6WI2 - chains B and C of the 4 polymer chains in the assembly; structure by X-ray diffraction, 1.95 A resolution.

== Chain B ==
Name: LYR motif-containing protein 4
Organism: Homo sapiens
UniProtKB: Q9HD34 (LYRM4_HUMAN); numbering as in UniProt (aligned over 1-91)
Sequence (91 residues; row label = number of the first residue in the row):
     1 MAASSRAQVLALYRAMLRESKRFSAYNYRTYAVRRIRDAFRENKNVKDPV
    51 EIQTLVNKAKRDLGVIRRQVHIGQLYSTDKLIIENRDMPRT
Unresolved in the structure: 1-2, 86-91
Construct notes: variant Ala11 (Ser in Q9HD34)
Residues lining bound ligands:
  - S-dodecanoyl-4'-phosphopantetheine (8Q1; S-[2-({N-[(2R)-2-hydroxy-3,3-dimethyl-4-(phosphonooxy)butanoyl]-beta-alanyl}amino)ethyl] dodecanethioate): Arg6, Val9, Leu10, Met16, Tyr31, Arg35, Ile36, Ala39, Phe40, Asn43, Lys44, Val46, Ile52, Leu55, Val56, Ala59, Asp62, Ile66
  - EDT ({[-(bis-carboxymethyl-amino)-ethyl]-carboxymethyl-amino}-acetic acid): Lys21, Tyr26, Arg29, Thr30, Val33, Ile83, Glu84

== Chain C ==
Name: Acyl carrier protein
Organism: Escherichia coli
UniProtKB: B7MJ81 (ACP_ECO45); residues 1-77 here correspond to UniProt positions 2-78 (UniProt number = residue number + 1)
Sequence (77 residues; row label = number of the first residue in the row):
     1 STIEERVKKIIGEQLGVKQEEVTNNASFVEDLGADSLDTVELVMALEEEF
    51 DTEIPDEEAEKITTVQAAIDYINGHQA
Unresolved in the structure: 1, 77
Residues lining bound ligands: S-dodecanoyl-4'-phosphopantetheine (8Q1; S-[2-({N-[(2R)-2-hydroxy-3,3-dimethyl-4-(phosphonooxy)butanoyl]-beta-alanyl}amino)ethyl] dodecanethioate): Asp35, Ser36, Leu37
Swiss-Prot annotation at these positions:
  - modified residue: Ser36 (O-(pantetheine 4'-phosphoryl)serine)

== Chain B / chain C interface ==
Residue-residue contacts (20):
  Arg6(B) - Ser36(C)
  Leu10(B) - Ser36(C)
  Tyr13(B) - Leu37(C)
  Tyr13(B) - Val40(C)  hydrophobic
  Tyr13(B) - Glu41(C)  hydrogen bond
  Arg14(B) - Val40(C)
  Arg14(B) - Met44(C)
  Arg14(B) - Glu47(C)  salt bridge
  Arg14(B) - Ile54(C)
  Arg14(B) - Asp56(C)  salt bridge
  Leu17(B) - Met44(C)  hydrophobic
  Arg18(B) - Met44(C)
  Lys21(B) - Met44(C)
  Arg37(B) - Glu41(C)  salt bridge
  Phe40(B) - Leu37(C)
  Arg41(B) - Asp35(C)  salt bridge
  Arg41(B) - Leu37(C)
  Arg41(B) - Asp38(C)  salt bridge
  Arg41(B) - Glu41(C)  salt bridge
  Lys44(B) - Asp35(C)  salt bridge
Interface residues without a listed pair, chain C (12 interface residues in all): Val43, Glu48

== In short ==
11 residues of chain B and 12 residues of chain C are in contact; the contacts include 1 hydrogen bond and 7
salt bridges. Polar contacts include Arg14(B)-Glu47(C), Arg14(B)-Asp56(C) and Arg37(B)-Glu41(C).
S-dodecanoyl-4'-phosphopantetheine is bound between chain B and chain C.
Here chain B is LYR motif-containing protein 4 (Homo sapiens) and chain C is Acyl carrier protein (Escherichia
coli). Entry 6WI2 (Structure of human mitochondrial complex Nfs1-ISCU2-ISD11 with E.coli ACP1 at 1.95 A
resolution (NIAU)2. N-terminal mutation ...) was determined by X-ray diffraction.
